Entry 5G1A (X-ray diffraction, 1.42 A resolution); this record covers chains A and B.

Chain A (and B):
Name: Histone deacetylase-like amidohydrolase
Notes: EC 3.5.1.4; chain B of this document is another copy of the same molecule, construct and numbering; everything in this record applies to it too
Reference sequence: Q70I53 (HDAH_ALCSD); residues 2-369 here = UniProt positions 2-369
Chain sequence (371 residues; each row starts with the number of its first residue; numbers below 1 keep their minus sign (His-1 is residue -1)):
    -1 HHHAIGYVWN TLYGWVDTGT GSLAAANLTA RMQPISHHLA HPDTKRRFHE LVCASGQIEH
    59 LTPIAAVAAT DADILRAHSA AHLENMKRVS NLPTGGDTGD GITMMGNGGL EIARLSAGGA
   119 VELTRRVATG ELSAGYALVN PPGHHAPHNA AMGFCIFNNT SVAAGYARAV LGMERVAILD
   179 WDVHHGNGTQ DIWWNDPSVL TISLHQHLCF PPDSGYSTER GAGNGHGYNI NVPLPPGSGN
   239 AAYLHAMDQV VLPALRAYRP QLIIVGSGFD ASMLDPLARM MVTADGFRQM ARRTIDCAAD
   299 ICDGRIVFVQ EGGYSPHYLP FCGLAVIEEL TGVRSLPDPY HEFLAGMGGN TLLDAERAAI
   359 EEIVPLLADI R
Disordered / not traced: -1, 360 (chain B: fully traced)
Sequence notes: expression tag (-1 to 1); conflict Pro251 (His in Q70I53)
Ion coordination: K+ site 1: Asp178, Asp180, His182, Ser201, Leu202; Zn2+: Asp180, His182, Asp268 (together with PFSAHA); K+ site 2: Trp191, Asp194, Val197, Tyr226
Residues lining bound ligands: PFSAHA (7H1; 2,2,3,3,4,4,5,5,6,6,7,7-dodecakis(fluoranyl)-N-oxidanyl-N'-phenyl-octanediamide): Leu21, Asp98, Ile100, His142, His143, Gly151, Phe152, Asp180, His182, Phe208, Asp268, Leu275, Gly310, Tyr312, Phe341
Swiss-Prot annotation at these positions:
  - active site: His143 (Proton donor/acceptor)
  - binding site (Zn(2+)): Asp180, His182, Asp268
  - site: Tyr312 (Polarizes the scissile carbonyl of the substrate)

Chain A / chain B interface:
Contacting residue pairs - 13 pairs, chain A then chain B:
  Thr9(A) - Glu48(B)
  Thr9(A) - Cys51(B)
  Leu10(A) - Ala52(B)  hydrophobic
  Trp13(A) - Glu48(B)  hydrogen bond
  Trp13(A) - Ala52(B)  hydrophobic
  Arg44(A) - Arg44(B)
  Arg44(A) - Glu48(B)
  Glu48(A) - Thr9(B)
  Glu48(A) - Trp13(B)  hydrogen bond
  Glu48(A) - Arg44(B)
  Cys51(A) - Thr9(B)
  Ala52(A) - Leu10(B)  hydrophobic
  Ala52(A) - Trp13(B)  hydrophobic
Interface residues without a listed pair, chain A (8 interface residues in all): Leu49
Interface residues without a listed pair, chain B (8 interface residues in all): Leu49

In short:
The chain A/chain B interface involves 8 residues from each chain, with 2 hydrogen bonds. The hydrogen-bonded
pair is Trp13(A)-Glu48(B). Chain A binds PFSAHA. From UniProt: active-site residue His143(A) and 3
Zn2+-binding residues on chain A.
Both chains are Histone deacetylase-like amidohydrolase. Entry 5G1A (Bordetella Alcaligenes HDAH bound to
PFSAHA) was determined by X-ray diffraction together with 5G17 and 5G1B from the same study.
